PDB entry 9LD7 | electron microscopy, 3.40 A resolution | chains B and I of the 12 polymer chains in the assembly

[Chain B (and I)]
Molecule: Major capsid protein
Organism: Enterobacteria phage N4
Notes: chain I of this document is another copy of the same molecule, construct and numbering; everything in this record applies to it too
Reference sequence: Q859Q5 (CAPSD_BPN4); numbering as in UniProt (aligned over 1-401)
Chain sequence (401 residues; numbered 1 to 401; the number before each row is that of its first residue):
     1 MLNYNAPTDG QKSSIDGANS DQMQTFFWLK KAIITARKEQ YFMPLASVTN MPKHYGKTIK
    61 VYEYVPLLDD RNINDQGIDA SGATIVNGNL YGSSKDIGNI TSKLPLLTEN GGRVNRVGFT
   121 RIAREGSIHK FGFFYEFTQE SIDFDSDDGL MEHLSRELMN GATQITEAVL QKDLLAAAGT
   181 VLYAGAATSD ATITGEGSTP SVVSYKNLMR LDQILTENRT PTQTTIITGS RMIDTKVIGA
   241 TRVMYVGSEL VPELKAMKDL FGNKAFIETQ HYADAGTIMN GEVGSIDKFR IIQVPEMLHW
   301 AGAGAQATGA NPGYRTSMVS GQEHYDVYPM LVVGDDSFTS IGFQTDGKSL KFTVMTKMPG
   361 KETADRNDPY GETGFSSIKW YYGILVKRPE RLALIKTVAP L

[How chain B and chain I interact]
Pairs across the interface (34):
  Met1(B) with Glu136(I); Phe137(I); Thr138(I); Thr373(I)
  Leu2(B) with Glu136(I); Thr138(I), hydrogen bond (backbone-side chain); Ser141(I); Leu154(I), hydrophobic
  Asn3(B) with Thr138(I)
  Tyr4(B) with Phe144(I)
  Gln22(B) with Asp145(I), hydrogen bond; Ser146(I), hydrogen bond
  Met23(B) with Phe26(I); Ser146(I), hydrogen bond (backbone-side chain)
  Gln24(B) with Trp28(I); Ser146(I)
  Phe26(B) with Met23(I), hydrophobic
  Trp28(B) with Met23(I); Gln24(I)
  Glu136(B) with Met1(I); Leu2(I)
  Phe137(B) with Met1(I)
  Thr138(B) with Met1(I); Leu2(I), hydrogen bond (side chain-backbone); Asn3(I)
  Glu140(B) with Tyr4(I)
  Ser141(B) with Leu2(I)
  Phe144(B) with Tyr4(I)
  Asp145(B) with Gln22(I), hydrogen bond
  Ser146(B) with Gln22(I), hydrogen bond; Met23(I); Gln24(I)
  Leu154(B) with Leu2(I), hydrophobic
  Thr373(B) with Met1(I)
Other interface residues (no listed pair), chain B (21 interface residues in all): Ile15, Leu150
Other interface residues (no listed pair), chain I (20 interface residues in all): Ile15, Glu140

[In short]
The interface between chain B and chain I involves 21 residues on one side and 20 on the other; the contacts
include 7 hydrogen bonds. Among the polar pairs are Leu2(B)-Thr138(I), Gln22(B)-Asp145(I) and
Gln22(B)-Ser146(I).
Chain B and chain I are both Major capsid protein (Enterobacteria phage N4); the structure, The capsid of
mature phage N4, was determined by electron microscopy, deposited together with 9LBZ, 9LC0 and 9LC1.
